3EYM - chains B and F of the 6 polymer chains in the assembly; structure by X-ray diffraction, 2.80 A resolution.

# Chain B (and F)
Protein: Hemagglutinin HA2 chain
From: Influenza A virus
Notes: chain F of this document is another copy of the same molecule, construct and numbering; everything in this record applies to it too
UniProt: P03437 (HEMA_I68A0); residues 1-172 here correspond to UniProt positions 346-517 (UniProt number = residue number + 345)
Chain sequence (172 residues; each row starts with the number of its first residue):
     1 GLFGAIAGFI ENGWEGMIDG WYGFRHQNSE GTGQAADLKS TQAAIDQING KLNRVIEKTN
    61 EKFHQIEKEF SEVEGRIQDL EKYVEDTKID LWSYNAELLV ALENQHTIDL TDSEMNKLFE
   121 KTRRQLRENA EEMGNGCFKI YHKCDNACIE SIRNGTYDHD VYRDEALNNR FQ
Disulfides: C144-C148
Ligand contacts:
  - 2-tert-butylbenzene-1,4-diol (EYK), molecule 1: R54, V55, E57, L99
  - 2-tert-butylbenzene-1,4-diol (EYK), molecule 2: Y94, E97, L98, A101

# Interface between chain B and chain F
Residue-residue contacts - 53 pairs, chain B then chain F:
  F3(B) - L2(F)
  F3(B) - F3(F)  hydrophobic
  R54(B) - E97(F)  salt bridge
  R54(B) - A101(F)
  N60(B) - D90(F)
  K62(B) - D86(F)  salt bridge
  K62(B) - D90(F)  salt bridge
  H64(B) - D79(F)  salt bridge
  Q65(B) - Y83(F)
  I66(B) - D79(F)
  I66(B) - L80(F)  hydrophobic
  I66(B) - Y83(F)  hydrophobic
  K68(B) - Y83(F)  hydrogen bond
  F70(B) - R76(F)
  E74(B) - R76(F)  salt bridge
  L80(B) - L80(F)  hydrophobic
  E81(B) - R76(F)  salt bridge
  E81(B) - L80(F)
  V84(B) - L80(F)  hydrophobic
  V84(B) - Y83(F)  hydrophobic
  V84(B) - V84(F)  hydrophobic
  E85(B) - Y83(F)  hydrogen bond
  K88(B) - Y83(F)  hydrogen bond
  K88(B) - T87(F)
  L91(B) - L91(F)  hydrophobic
  W92(B) - L91(F)
  W92(B) - Y94(F)  hydrophobic
  N95(B) - L91(F)
  N95(B) - Y94(F)
  L99(B) - Y94(F)
  L102(B) - L102(F)  hydrophobic
  H106(B) - Q105(F)
  L110(B) - L2(F)  hydrophobic
  S113(B) - L2(F)  hydrogen bond (side chain-backbone)
  K117(B) - G1(F)  hydrogen bond (side chain-backbone)
  K117(B) - G4(F)
  R123(B) - E132(F)  salt bridge
  R124(B) - F9(F)
  R124(B) - F119(F)
  R124(B) - E132(F)  salt bridge
  R124(B) - G134(F)
  R127(B) - E131(F)  salt bridge
  R127(B) - E132(F)
  R127(B) - M133(F)
  R127(B) - Y141(F)  hydrogen bond
  E128(B) - E131(F)
  E128(B) - R170(F)  salt bridge
  E128(B) - F171(F)
  R163(B) - E131(F)  salt bridge
  R163(B) - Y141(F)
  R163(B) - R170(F)  hydrogen bond (side chain-backbone)
  L167(B) - F171(F)  hydrophobic
  F171(B) - F171(F)  hydrophobic
Also at the interface, not in a pair above, chain B (34 interface residues in all): I77, Q78, D109
Also at the interface, not in a pair above, chain F (30 interface residues in all): I77, N95, L98

# Summary
The interface between chain B and chain F involves 34 residues on one side and 30 on the other, with 7
hydrogen bonds and 11 salt bridges. Polar contacts include R54(B)-E97(F), K62(B)-D86(F) and K62(B)-D90(F).
Chain B binds 2-tert-butylbenzene-1,4-diol.
Chain B and chain F are both Hemagglutinin HA2 chain (Influenza A virus); the structure, Structure of
Influenza Haemagglutinin in complex with an inhibitor of membrane fusion, was determined by X-ray diffraction,
deposited together with 3EYJ and 3EYK.
